2V0S - chain A; structure by X-ray diffraction, 1.80 A resolution.

Chain A:
Molecule: LR1
Source organism: Homo sapiens
UniProtKB: Q8TE30 (Q8TE30_HUMAN); the construct has insertions or renumbered stretches relative to UniProt, so the offset changes along the chain: 1-193 = UniProt 1-193; 200-236 = UniProt 202-238
Chain sequence (236 residues; each row starts with the number of its first residue):
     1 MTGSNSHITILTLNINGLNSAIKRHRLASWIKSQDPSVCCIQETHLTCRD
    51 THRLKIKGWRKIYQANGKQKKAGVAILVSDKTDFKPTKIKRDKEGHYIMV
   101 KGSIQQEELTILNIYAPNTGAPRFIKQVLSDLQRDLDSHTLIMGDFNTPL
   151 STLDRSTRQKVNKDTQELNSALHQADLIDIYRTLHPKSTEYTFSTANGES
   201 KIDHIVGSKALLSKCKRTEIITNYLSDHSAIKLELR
Disordered / not traced: 1-7
Ion coordination: Mn2+: Glu43 (together with glycerol)
Reported in the primary citation:
  - mutagenesis - D145A: abolished catalytic activity
  - mutagenesis - T192V: decreased stability
  - mutagenesis - R155A: decreased catalytic activity
  - catalytic residues: Asp145

Overview:
The paper reports the catalytic residue Asp145; D145A abolishes catalytic activity; 3 substitutions were
tested in all.
Chain A is LR1 (Homo sapiens); the structure, crystal structure of a hairpin exchange variant (LR1) of the
targeting LINE-1 retrotransposon endonuclease, was determined by X-ray diffraction together with 2V0R from the
same study.
